Entry 8JGB (electron microscopy, 2.84 A resolution); this record covers chains A and R of the 6 polymer chains in the assembly.

Chain A:
Molecule: Guanine nucleotide-binding protein G(i) subunit alpha-1
Source organism: Homo sapiens
UniProt: P63096 (GNAI1_HUMAN); residue numbers follow UniProt; this construct covers 1-354
Chain sequence (354 residues; row label = number of the first residue in the row):
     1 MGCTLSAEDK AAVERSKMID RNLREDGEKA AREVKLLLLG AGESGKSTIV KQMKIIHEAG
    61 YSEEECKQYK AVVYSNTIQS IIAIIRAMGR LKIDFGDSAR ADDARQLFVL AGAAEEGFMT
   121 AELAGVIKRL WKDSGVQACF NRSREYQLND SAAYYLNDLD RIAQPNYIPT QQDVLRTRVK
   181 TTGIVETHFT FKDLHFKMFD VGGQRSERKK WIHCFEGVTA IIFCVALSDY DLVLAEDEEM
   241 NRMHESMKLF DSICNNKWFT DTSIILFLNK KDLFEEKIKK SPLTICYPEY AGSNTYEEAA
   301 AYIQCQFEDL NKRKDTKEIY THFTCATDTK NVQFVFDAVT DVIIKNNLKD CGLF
Unresolved in the structure: 1-4, 56-181, 234-240, 354
Curated features (UniProtKB/Swiss-Prot):
  - region: K35 to T48 (G1 motif), D173 to T181 (G2 motif), F196 to R205 (G3 motif), I265 to D272 (G4 motif), T324 to T329 (G5 motif)
  - binding site (GTP): E43 to T48, S151, L175 to T181, D200 to Q204, N269 to D272, A326
  - binding site (Mg(2+)): S47, T181
  - modified residue: R178 (ADP-ribosylarginine), Q204 (Deamidated glutamine), C351 (ADP-ribosylcysteine)
  - lipidation: G2 (N-myristoyl glycine), C3 (S-palmitoyl cysteine)
  - natural variant: G40 (G40C: In NEDHISB; G40R: In NEDHISB), G45 (G45D: In NEDHISB), T48 (T48I: In NEDHISB; T48K: In NEDHISB), Q52 (Q52P: In NEDHISB), S75 (deletion: In NEDHISB; uncertain significance), Q172 (deletion: In NEDHISB), D173 (D173V: In NEDHISB), E186 to F189 (deletion: In NEDHISB; uncertain significance), C224 (C224Y: In NEDHISB), K270 (K270N: In NEDHISB; K270R: In NEDHISB), D272 (D272G: In NEDHISB), A326 (A326P: In NEDHISB), 1 further natural variant entry in UniProt
  - mutagenesis: G42 (G42R: Abolishes switch to an activated conformation and dissociation from beta and gamma subunits upon GTP binding. Abolishes interaction with RGS family members), E116 (E116L: Enhances interaction (inactive GDP-bound) with RGS14), Q147 (Q147L: Enhances interaction (inactive GDP-bound) with RGS14), E245 (E245L: Enhances interaction (inactive GDP-bound) with RGS14)

Chain R:
Molecule: Mas-related G-protein coupled receptor member X1
Source organism: Homo sapiens
UniProt: Q96LB2 (MRGX1_HUMAN); numbering as in UniProt (aligned over 1-319)
Chain sequence (319 residues; numbered 1 to 319; the number before each row is that of its first residue):
     1 MDPTISTLDT ELTPINGTEE TLCYKQTLSL TVLTCIVSLV GLTGNAVVLW LLGCRMRRNA
    61 FSIYILNLAA ADFLFLSGRL IYSLLSFISI PHTISKILYP VMMFSYFAGL SFLSAVSTER
   121 CLSVLWPIWY RCHRPTHLSA VVCVLLWALS LLRSILEWML CGFLFSGADS AWCQTSDFIT
   181 VAWLIFLCVV LCGSSLVLLI RILCGSRKIP LTRLYVTILL TVLVFLLCGL PFGIQFFLFL
   241 WIHVDREVLF CHVHLVSIFL SALNSSANPI IYFFVGSFRQ RQNRQNLKLV LQRALQDASE
   301 VDEGGGQLPE EILELSGSR
Unresolved in the structure: 1-27, 86-94, 163-173, 205-210, 242-249, 279-319
Curated features (UniProtKB/Swiss-Prot):
  - glycosylation: N16 (N-linked (GlcNAc...) asparagine)
  - natural variant: I36 (I36V: No alteration in ligand-mediated receptor activity), A46 (A46T: No alteration in ligand-mediated receptor activity), R55 (R55L: No alteration in ligand-mediated receptor activity), R131 (R131S: Decrease in ligand-mediated and ligand-independent receptor activity), H133 (H133R: Increase in ligand-mediated receptor activity), H137 (H137R: No alteration in ligand-mediated receptor activity), F273 (F273L: No alteration in ligand-mediated receptor activity)
What the authors report for this chain:
  - mutagenesis - F239A: unchanged signaling in response to CNF-Tx2
  - mutagenesis - F239A: unchanged signaling with Conorfamide-Tx2

Interface between chain A and chain R:
Pairs across the interface (25):
  A31(A) - R131(R)  hydrogen bond (backbone-side chain)
  R32(A) - R131(R)  hydrogen bond (side chain-backbone)
  R32(A) - C132(R)  hydrogen bond (side chain-backbone)
  R32(A) - H133(R)
  R32(A) - R134(R)  hydrogen bond (side chain-backbone)
  R32(A) - T136(R)
  E33(A) - R131(R)  hydrogen bond (backbone-side chain)
  D193(A) - C132(R)
  L194(A) - I128(R)  hydrophobic
  L194(A) - C132(R)  hydrophobic
  T340(A) - I128(R)
  I343(A) - P127(R)
  I343(A) - R131(R)
  I344(A) - P127(R)  hydrophobic
  N347(A) - S123(R)  hydrogen bond (side chain-backbone)
  N347(A) - P127(R)
  L348(A) - V124(R)  hydrophobic
  L348(A) - L214(R)  hydrophobic
  D350(A) - N59(R)
  D350(A) - F61(R)
  C351(A) - F61(R)
  C351(A) - R120(R)
  L353(A) - R120(R)
  L353(A) - L198(R)  hydrophobic
  L353(A) - L214(R)  hydrophobic
Interface residues without a listed pair, chain R (15 interface residues in all): Y130

Summary:
13 residues of chain A face 15 of chain R across their interface, with 6 hydrogen bonds. Among the polar pairs
are A31(A)-R131(R), R32(A)-R131(R) and R32(A)-C132(R). The paper reports that F239A of chain R leaves
signaling in response to CNF-Tx2 unchanged; F239A of chain R leaves signaling with Conorfamide-Tx2 unchanged.
Here chain A is Guanine nucleotide-binding protein G(i) subunit alpha-1 and chain R is Mas-related G-protein
coupled receptor member X1, both from Homo sapiens. Entry 8JGB (CryoEM structure of Gi-coupled MRGPRX1 with
peptide agonist CNF-Tx2) was determined by electron microscopy (same publication as 8JGF and 8JGG).
